PDB entry 4EO2 | X-ray diffraction, 3.01 A resolution | chains B and C of the 6 polymer chains in the assembly

== Chain B (and C) ==
Protein: Major tail protein
Organism: Streptococcus phage C1
Notes: chain C of this document is another copy of the same molecule, construct and numbering; everything in this record applies to it too
UniProtKB: Q7Y3F0 (Q7Y3F0_9CAUD); residue numbers follow UniProt; this construct covers 1-574
Amino-acid sequence (583 residues; row label = number of the first residue in the row):
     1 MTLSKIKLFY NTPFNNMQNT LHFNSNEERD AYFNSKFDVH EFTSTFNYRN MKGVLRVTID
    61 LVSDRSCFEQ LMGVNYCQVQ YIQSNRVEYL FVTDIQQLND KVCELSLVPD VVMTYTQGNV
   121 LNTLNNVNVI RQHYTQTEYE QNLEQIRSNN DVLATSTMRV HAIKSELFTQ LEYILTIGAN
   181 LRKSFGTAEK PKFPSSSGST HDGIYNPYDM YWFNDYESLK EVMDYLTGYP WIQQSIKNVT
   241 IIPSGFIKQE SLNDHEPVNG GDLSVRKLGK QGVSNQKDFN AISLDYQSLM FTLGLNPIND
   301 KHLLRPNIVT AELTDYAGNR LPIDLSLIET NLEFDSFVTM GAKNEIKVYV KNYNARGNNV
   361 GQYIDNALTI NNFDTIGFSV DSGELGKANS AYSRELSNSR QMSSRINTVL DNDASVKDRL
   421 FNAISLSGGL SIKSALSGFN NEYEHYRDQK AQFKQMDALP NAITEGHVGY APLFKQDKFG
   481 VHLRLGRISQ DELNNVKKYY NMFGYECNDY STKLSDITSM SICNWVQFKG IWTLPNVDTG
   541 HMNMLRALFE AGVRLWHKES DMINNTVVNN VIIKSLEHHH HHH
Disordered / not traced: 1-2, 50-52, 382-461, 574-583
Differences from the reference sequence: expression tag (575-583)

== Chain B / chain C interface ==
Pairs across the interface (97):
  L3(B) with F68(C), hydrophobic; D100(C)
  Y48(B) with Q96(C)
  R49(B) with Q96(C)
  Q83(B) with S66(C), hydrogen bond (backbone-side chain)
  S84(B) with Q70(C), hydrogen bond
  R86(B) with Q70(C); M72(C)
  N125(B) with I563(C); N564(C); N565(C)
  N126(B) with W556(C); M562(C); N564(C); N565(C), hydrogen bond (backbone-side chain); V567(C)
  N142(B) with D491(C), hydrogen bond
  E144(B) with T157(C); R159(C); S489(C)
  Q145(B) with T157(C); E492(C)
  S148(B) with S156(C), hydrogen bond (side chain-backbone); R159(C), hydrogen bond
  N149(B) with S156(C), hydrogen bond (backbone-side chain)
  S195(B) with D381(C)
  D202(B) with P472(C)
  G203(B) with A471(C)
  I204(B) with V468(C), hydrophobic
  Y205(B) with I376(C), hydrophobic; G377(C)
  P207(B) with I463(C), hydrophobic
  Y208(B) with I463(C); E465(C)
  K237(B) with E465(C), salt bridge
  Q271(B) with K475(C)
  V273(B) with K475(C)
  Q276(B) with Q476(C), hydrogen bond
  S326(B) with R159(C), hydrogen bond (backbone-side chain)
  L327(B) with R159(C)
  F337(B) with P472(C); L473(C), hydrophobic; Q476(C)
  T339(B) with P472(C)
  K343(B) with V468(C)
  N354(B) with R159(C); V160(C), hydrogen bond (backbone-backbone)
  A355(B) with V160(C)
  R356(B) with T157(C), hydrogen bond (side chain-backbone); R159(C); V160(C), hydrogen bond (backbone-backbone); H161(C); R487(C), hydrogen bond (side chain-backbone); I488(C), hydrogen bond (side chain-backbone); S489(C)
  N359(B) with V160(C); H161(C); I163(C)
  V360(B) with I163(C); Y316(C)
  G361(B) with R484(C)
  Q362(B) with Y316(C); R484(C)
  Y363(B) with Y316(C), hydrophobic; K478(C)
  I364(B) with Y316(C)
  D365(B) with T314(C), hydrogen bond; Y316(C); G318(C); R320(C), salt bridge; R484(C), salt bridge
  N508(B) with N495(C)
  D509(B) with D491(C); N495(C); K498(C), salt bridge
  Y510(B) with K498(C); Y499(C), hydrophobic; M502(C), hydrophobic
  S511(B) with K498(C); V567(C)
  T512(B) with N565(C)
  K513(B) with N565(C)
  I531(B) with N15(C); N16(C)
  W532(B) with N15(C)
  T533(B) with T12(C); N15(C)
  P535(B) with N11(C)
  N536(B) with N11(C), hydrogen bond (backbone-side chain); G73(C)
  V537(B) with M72(C)
  T539(B) with V74(C); N75(C); V92(C), hydrogen bond (side chain-backbone); T93(C); D94(C)
  R546(B) with N15(C), hydrogen bond
Other interface residues (no listed pair), chain B (58 interface residues in all): Y81, Q141, L534, D538, G540
Other interface residues (no listed pair), chain C (66 interface residues in all): Y10, P13, E69, I95, L153, M158, A162, A317, F378, F503, D561, V568

== Overview ==
Chain B and chain C form an interface of 58 and 66 residues respectively, with 18 hydrogen bonds and 4 salt
bridges. Among the polar pairs are K237(B)-E465(C), D365(B)-R320(C) and D365(B)-R484(C).
Both chains are Major tail protein (Streptococcus phage C1). Entry 4EO2 (Structure of the bacteriophage C1
tail knob protein, gp12) was determined by X-ray diffraction (same publication as 4EP0).
